2YDJ - chain A; structure by X-ray diffraction, 1.85 A resolution.

== Chain A ==
Name: Serine/threonine-protein kinase CHK1
Organism: Homo sapiens
Notes: EC 2.7.11.1; fragment: chk1kd, residues 1-276
Reference sequence: O14757 (CHK1_HUMAN); numbering as in UniProt (aligned over 1-276)
Amino-acid sequence (276 residues; row label = number of the first residue in the row):
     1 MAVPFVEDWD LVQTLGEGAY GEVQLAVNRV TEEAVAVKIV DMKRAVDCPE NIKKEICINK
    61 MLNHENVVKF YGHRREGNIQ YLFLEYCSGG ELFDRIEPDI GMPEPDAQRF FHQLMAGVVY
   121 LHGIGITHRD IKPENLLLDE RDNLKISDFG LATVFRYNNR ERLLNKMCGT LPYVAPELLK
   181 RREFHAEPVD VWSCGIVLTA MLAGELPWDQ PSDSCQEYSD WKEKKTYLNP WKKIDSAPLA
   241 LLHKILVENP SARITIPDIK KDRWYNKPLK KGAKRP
Not modelled in the structure: 1-7, 43-50, 270-276
Modified / non-standard residues: Cys57 (s-mercaptocysteine; CSS); Cys168 (s-mercaptocysteine; CSS)
Ligand contacts: YDJ (5-(3-fluorophenyl)-N-[(3S)-3-piperidyl]-3-ureido-thiophene-2-carboxamide): Leu15, Tyr20, Val23, Ala36, Val68, Leu84, Glu85, Tyr86, Cys87, Ser88, Gly90, Glu91, Glu134, Asn135, Leu137, Ser147, Asp148
Swiss-Prot annotation at these positions:
  - active site: Asp130 (Proton acceptor)
  - binding site (ATP): Leu15 to Val23, Lys38
  - cross-link: Lys132 (Glycyl lysine isopeptide (Lys-Gly) (interchain with G-Cter in ubiquitin))

== In short ==
Bound to chain A: compound YDJ. UniProt lists active-site residue Asp130 and 10 ATP-binding residues.
Chain A is Serine/threonine-protein kinase CHK1 (Homo sapiens); the structure, Discovery of Checkpoint Kinase
Inhibitor AZD7762 by Structure Based Design and Optimization of Thiophene Carboxamide Ureas, was determined by
X-ray diffraction together with 2YDI, 2YDK and 3PZE from the same study.
